8FPO - chains A and C of the 3 polymer chains in the assembly; structure by X-ray diffraction, 3.00 A resolution.

== Chain A ==
Name: Proprotein convertase subtilisin/kexin type 9
Source organism: Homo sapiens
Notes: EC 3.4.21.-; fragment: prodomain residues 1-152
Reference sequence: Q8NBP7 (PCSK9_HUMAN); numbering as in UniProt (aligned over 1-152)
Chain sequence (152 residues; each row starts with the number of its first residue):
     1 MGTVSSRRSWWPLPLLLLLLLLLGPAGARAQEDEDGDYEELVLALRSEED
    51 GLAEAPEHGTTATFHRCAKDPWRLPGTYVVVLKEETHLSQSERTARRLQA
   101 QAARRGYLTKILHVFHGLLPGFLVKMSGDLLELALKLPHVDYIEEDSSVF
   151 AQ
Disordered / not traced: 1-60

== Chain C ==
Name: MCR-ALA-7T2-GLY-004-7T2-SER-7T2-0NC inhibitor
Chain sequence (9 residues; numbered 1 to 9; the number before each row is that of its first residue):
     1 XAXGXXSXX
Covalently attached groups: covalent link MCR_1-0NC_9
Modified / non-standard residues: MCR (sulfanylacetic acid) at position 1, 7T2 ((2S)-3-(4-chlorophenyl)-2-(methylamino)propanoic acid) at position 3, 004 ((2S)-amino(phenyl)ethanoic acid) at position 5, 7T2 ((2S)-3-(4-chlorophenyl)-2-(methylamino)propanoic acid) at position 6, 7T2 ((2S)-3-(4-chlorophenyl)-2-(methylamino)propanoic acid) at position 8, 0NC (N-methyl-L-alaninamide) at position 9

== Interface between chain A and chain C ==
Residue-residue contacts (9):
  Pro71(A) with 7T2_3(C)
  Trp72(A) with 7T2_3(C)
  Phe150(A) with 7T2_3(C)
  Ala151(A) with Gly4(C); 004_5(C); 7T2_6(C)
  Gln152(A) with 7T2_3(C); Gly4(C); 7T2_6(C)

== In short ==
5 residues of chain A face 4 of chain C across their interface.
Here chain A is Proprotein convertase subtilisin/kexin type 9 (Homo sapiens) and chain C is
MCR-ALA-7T2-GLY-004-7T2-SER-7T2-0NC inhibitor. Entry 8FPO (PCSK9 in complex with an inhibitor) was determined
by X-ray diffraction together with 8FPQ, 8FVL, 8FVM, 8FVN, 8FVO, 8FVP and 8FVQ from the same study.
